3M4G - chains B and C of the 6 polymer chains in the assembly; structure by X-ray diffraction, 2.05 A resolution.

== Chain B (and C) ==
Name: Protein hfq
Organism: Pseudomonas aeruginosa
Notes: chain C of this document is another copy of the same molecule, construct and numbering; everything in this record applies to it too
Reference sequence: Q9HUM0 (HFQ_PSEAE); numbering as in UniProt (aligned over 1-82)
Chain sequence (82 residues; numbered 1 to 82; the number before each row is that of its first residue):
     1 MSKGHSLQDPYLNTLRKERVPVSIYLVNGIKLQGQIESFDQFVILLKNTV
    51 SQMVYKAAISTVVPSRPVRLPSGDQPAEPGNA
Not modelled in the structure: 1-2, 72-82 (chain C: 1, 72-82)
Construct notes: engineered mutation A57 (His in Q9HUM0)
Metal / ion sites: Zn2+ site 1: H5 (shared with S2(C) of chain C); Zn2+ site 2 near E18 (its only coordinating residue here)
From the paper describing this entry:
  - mutagenesis - H57A: decreased stability

== Interface between chain B and chain C ==
Residue-residue contacts (38):
  H5(B) - S2(C)
  D9(B) - S2(C)
  L26(B) - S60(C)
  V27(B) - V27(C)  hydrophobic
  N28(B) - V27(C)  hydrogen bond (side chain-backbone)
  L32(B) - T61(C)
  S38(B) - L7(C)
  F39(B) - S2(C)  hydrogen bond (backbone-side chain)
  F39(B) - L7(C)  hydrophobic
  D40(B) - G4(C)
  D40(B) - H5(C)
  D40(B) - S6(C)  hydrogen bond (side chain-backbone)
  D40(B) - L7(C)  hydrogen bond (side chain-backbone)
  D40(B) - Q8(C)  hydrogen bond (side chain-backbone)
  Q41(B) - G4(C)  hydrogen bond (backbone-backbone)
  F42(B) - G4(C)
  F42(B) - H5(C)
  V43(B) - L7(C)  hydrophobic
  V43(B) - Q8(C)
  L45(B) - Y11(C)  hydrophobic
  S51(B) - P64(C)
  Q52(B) - T61(C)
  Q52(B) - V62(C)
  Q52(B) - V63(C)
  M53(B) - Y11(C)  hydrophobic
  M53(B) - L12(C)  hydrophobic
  M53(B) - T61(C)
  M53(B) - V62(C)  hydrogen bond (backbone-backbone)
  V54(B) - S60(C)
  V54(B) - T61(C)
  Y55(B) - Q8(C)  hydrogen bond
  Y55(B) - I44(C)
  Y55(B) - K56(C)
  Y55(B) - I59(C)  hydrophobic
  Y55(B) - S60(C)  hydrogen bond (backbone-backbone)
  A58(B) - V27(C)  hydrophobic
  A58(B) - I59(C)
  A58(B) - S60(C)
Other interface residues (no listed pair), chain C (21 interface residues in all): K3, L26, G29, L70

== In short ==
19 residues of chain B face 21 of chain C across their interface, with 9 hydrogen bonds. Among the polar pairs
are N28(B)-V27(C), F39(B)-S2(C) and D40(B)-S6(C). From the paper: H57A of chain B reduces stability.
Chain B and chain C are both Protein hfq (Pseudomonas aeruginosa); the structure, H57A HFQ from Pseudomonas
Aeruginosa, was determined by X-ray diffraction (same publication as 3INZ).
